Entry 8KE0 (electron microscopy, 4.00 A resolution); this record covers chains B and J of the 11 polymer chains in the assembly.

# Chain B
Name: Histone H4
From: Homo sapiens
UniProtKB: P62805 (H4_HUMAN); residues 0-102 here correspond to UniProt positions 1-103 (UniProt number = residue number + 1)
Sequence (106 residues; row label = number of the first residue in the row; numbers below 1 keep their minus sign (Gly-3 is residue -3)):
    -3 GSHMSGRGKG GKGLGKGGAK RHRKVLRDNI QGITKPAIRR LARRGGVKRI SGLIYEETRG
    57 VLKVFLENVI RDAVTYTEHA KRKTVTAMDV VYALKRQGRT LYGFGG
Disordered / not traced: -3 to 17
Construct notes: expression tag (-3 to -1)
Swiss-Prot annotation at these positions:
  - DNA-binding region: Lys16 to Lys20
  - modified residue: Ser1 (N-acetylserine), Arg3 (Asymmetric dimethylarginine), Lys5 (N6-(2-hydroxyisobutyryl)lysine), Lys8 (N6-(2-hydroxyisobutyryl)lysine), Lys12 (N6-(2-hydroxyisobutyryl)lysine), Lys16 (N6-(2-hydroxyisobutyryl)lysine), Lys20 (N6,N6,N6-trimethyllysine), Lys31 (N6-(2-hydroxyisobutyryl)lysine), Lys44 (N6-(2-hydroxyisobutyryl)lysine), Ser47 (Phosphoserine), Tyr51 (Phosphotyrosine), Lys59 (N6-(2-hydroxyisobutyryl)lysine), Lys77 (N6-(2-hydroxyisobutyryl)lysine), Lys79 (N6-(2-hydroxyisobutyryl)lysine), Thr80 (Phosphothreonine), Tyr88 (Phosphotyrosine), Lys91 (N6-(2-hydroxyisobutyryl)lysine)
  - cross-link (Glycyl lysine isopeptide (Lys-Gly)): Lys12 (interchain with G-Cter in SUMO2), Lys20 (interchain with G-Cter in SUMO2), Lys31 (interchain with G-Cter in SUMO2), Lys59 (interchain with G-Cter in SUMO2), Lys79 (interchain with G-Cter in SUMO2), Lys91 (interchain with G-Cter in SUMO2)

# Chain J
Molecule: 193-nt DNA strand
From: synthetic construct
Sequence (193 nucleotides; row label = number of the first residue in the row; numbers below 1 keep their minus sign (DA-96 is residue -96)):
   -96 ATCACGTAAT ATTGGCCAGC TAGGATCACA ATCCCGGTGC CGAGGCCGCT CAATTGGTCG
   -36 TAGACAGCTC TAGCACCGCT TAAACGCACG TACGGATTCC GTACGTGCGT TTAAGCGGTG
    24 CTAGAGCTGT CTACGACCAA TTGAGCGGCC TCGGCACCGG GATTGTGATC CTAGCTGGCC
    84 AATATTACGT GAT
Disordered / not traced: -96 to -92, 92-96

# How chain B and chain J interact
Contacting residue pairs (15):
  Arg35(B) with DG8(J), salt bridge to the phosphate
  Arg39(B) with DG8(J), salt bridge to the phosphate
  Lys44(B) with DG8(J), phosphate contact
  Arg45(B) with DC7(J), hydrogen bond to the sugar; DG8(J), phosphate contact
  Ile46(B) with DC7(J), phosphate contact; DG8(J), hydrogen bond to the phosphate
  Ser47(B) with DC7(J), hydrogen bond to the phosphate
  Gly48(B) with DC7(J), hydrogen bond to the phosphate
  Arg78(B) with DA28(J), phosphate contact; DG29(J), phosphate contact
  Lys79(B) with DG27(J), salt bridge to the phosphate; DA28(J), hydrogen bond to the phosphate
  Thr80(B) with DG27(J), phosphate contact; DA28(J), hydrogen bond to the phosphate
Interface residues without a listed pair, chain B (11 interface residues in all): Tyr51
Interface residues without a listed pair, chain J (7 interface residues in all): DA6, DT9

# Overview
The interface between chain B and chain J involves 11 residues on one side and 7 on the other; the contacts
include 6 hydrogen bonds and 3 salt bridges. Among the polar pairs are Arg45(B)-DC7(J), Ile46(B)-DG8(J) and
Ser47(B)-DC7(J).
Here chain B is Histone H4 (Homo sapiens) and chain J is a 193-nt DNA strand (synthetic construct). Entry 8KE0
(Structure of H1.2 bound to the nucleosome) was determined by electron microscopy together with 8KD1 and 8KCY
from the same study.
